Entry 7ZME (electron microscopy, 2.83 A resolution); this record covers chains 2 and 4 of the 26 polymer chains in the assembly.

# Chain 2
Name: NADH dehydrogenase subunit 2
From: Chaetomium thermophilum var. thermophilum DSM 1495
UniProt: G1DJ98 (G1DJ98_CHATD); numbering as in UniProt (aligned over 1-571)
Amino-acid sequence (571 residues; numbered 1 to 571; the number before each row is that of its first residue):
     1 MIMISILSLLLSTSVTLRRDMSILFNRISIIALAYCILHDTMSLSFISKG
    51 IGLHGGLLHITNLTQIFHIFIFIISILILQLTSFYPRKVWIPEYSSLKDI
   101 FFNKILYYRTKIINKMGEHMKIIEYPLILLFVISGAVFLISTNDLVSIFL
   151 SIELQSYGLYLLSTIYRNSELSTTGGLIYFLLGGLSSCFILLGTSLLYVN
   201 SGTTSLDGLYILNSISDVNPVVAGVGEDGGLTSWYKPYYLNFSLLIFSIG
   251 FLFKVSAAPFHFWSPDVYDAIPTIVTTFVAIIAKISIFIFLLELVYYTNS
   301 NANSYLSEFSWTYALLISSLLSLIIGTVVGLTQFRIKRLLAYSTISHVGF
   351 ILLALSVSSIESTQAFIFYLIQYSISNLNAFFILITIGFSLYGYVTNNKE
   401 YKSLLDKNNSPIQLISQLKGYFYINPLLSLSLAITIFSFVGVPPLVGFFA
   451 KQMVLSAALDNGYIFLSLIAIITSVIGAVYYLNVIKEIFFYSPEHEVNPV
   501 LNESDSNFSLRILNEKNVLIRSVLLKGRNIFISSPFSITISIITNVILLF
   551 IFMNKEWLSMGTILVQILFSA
Unresolved in the structure: 220-232
Residues lining bound ligands:
  - 1,2-Distearoyl-sn-glycerophosphoethanolamine (3PE), molecule 1: P259, F262, L321, I325
  - 1,2-Distearoyl-sn-glycerophosphoethanolamine (3PE), molecule 2: I324, I469, I476
  - 1,2-Distearoyl-sn-glycerophosphoethanolamine (3PE), molecule 3: F422, P426, L427, L430, L548
  - Lauryl Maltose Neopentyl Glycol (LMN): T41, M42, S43, L44, S45, F46, I47, N62, I66, I69, F70, I73, I371, M553, E556, W557, S559, M560, I563, L564, I567
  - 1,2-diacyl-sn-glycero-3-phosphocholine (PC1), molecule 1: A34, I37, L38, T41, I73, I76
  - 1,2-diacyl-sn-glycero-3-phosphocholine (PC1), molecule 2: L331, I472, V475, I476, V479, N483, K486, Y491

# Chain 4
Name: NADH-ubiquinone oxidoreductase chain 4
From: Chaetomium thermophilum var. thermophilum DSM 1495
Notes: EC 7.1.1.2
UniProt: G1DJA7 (G1DJA7_CHATD); residue numbers follow UniProt; this construct covers 1-542
Amino-acid sequence (542 residues; each row starts with the number of its first residue):
     1 MSLLYVLLIIPIIGIFLISTIDSFYPVTNTNIVLNKKFFRGFNDARQPIK
    51 YLYFSEGESFNIENKEDSFFNVSYYKKIALITTILNLIVSLIIYILFDFS
   101 NNQFQFIQENLDLSFYDIYLGVDGVSIYFVLLTTIIMPIALVSNWNSITN
   151 NIKSYLIIMLLLETLLLAVFLVLDVLLFYIFFESILPPLFILIGLFGSSN
   201 KVRASFYIFLYTLLGSLFLLLSILTMSSIVGTTYFDVLLKSSFEYTTQLF
   251 LFFGIFIAFAVKTPVWGLNSWLLRAHVESPLGGSIVLAAIVLKLSLYGVF
   301 RLILPILPQASLNLTYIVYAIGAITVLYASFSTLRTVDVKELIAYSSVAH
   351 AAIYLMGVFSNTIQGLEGAILLGLAHGFVSSGLFICAGGILYDRTGTRLI
   401 YFFRGLTQIMPLFSLFFFILCLGNAGTPLTLNFVGEFMSLYGTLERLPIA
   451 GMLASTSIIFSAAYSIYMYNRIAFGGSVSLYFIDCFRDLTKREFFILFTL
   501 VSFTVILGIYPSFVLDGLHYNISSVVYGIEPNASYLTQGGNL
Unresolved in the structure: 26-68, 538-542
Residues lining bound ligands:
  - 1,2-Distearoyl-sn-glycerophosphoethanolamine (3PE), molecule 1: L3, I88, L91, I92, I95, L96
  - 1,2-Distearoyl-sn-glycerophosphoethanolamine (3PE), molecule 2: I15, S19, N151, K153, S154, I157, I158, L161, P187, P188
  - 1,2-Distearoyl-sn-glycerophosphoethanolamine (3PE), molecule 3: L17, I21, Y74, K77, I81
  - 1,2-Distearoyl-sn-glycerophosphoethanolamine (3PE), molecule 4: I506, I509, Y510, F513
  - Lauryl Maltose Neopentyl Glycol (LMN): F218, L221, S222, T225, S228, I229, T246, T247, F250, L251, F253, G254, I257
  - 1,2-diacyl-sn-glycero-3-phosphocholine (PC1), molecule 1: Y128, L131, L132, I135, L374, F378, F503, I506, L507, F513, V514, D516
  - 1,2-diacyl-sn-glycero-3-phosphocholine (PC1), molecule 2: V202, R203, F206, Y207, L210, Y211, L214
  - 1,2-diacyl-sn-glycero-3-phosphocholine (PC1), molecule 3: L334, I459, F460, A463, Y467
  - 1,2-diacyl-sn-glycero-3-phosphocholine (PC1), molecule 4: T407, Q408, P411, S414, L415, F418, L422, T427, P428, L429, Y469, F474

# Interface between chain 2 and chain 4
Residue-residue contacts - 62 pairs, chain 2 then chain 4:
  F422(2) - N151(4)
  F422(2) - S154(4)
  Y423(2) - N151(4)
  Y423(2) - L195(4)
  F437(2) - P187(4)  hydrophobic
  F437(2) - F209(4)  hydrophobic
  V440(2) - L213(4)  hydrophobic
  V442(2) - E183(4)
  V442(2) - P187(4)
  V442(2) - F209(4)  hydrophobic
  P443(2) - I180(4)
  P443(2) - E183(4)
  P443(2) - S184(4)
  P444(2) - I180(4)  hydrophobic
  F448(2) - Y179(4)  hydrophobic
  F448(2) - I180(4)  hydrophobic
  F449(2) - Y116(4)
  F449(2) - I180(4)  hydrophobic
  Q452(2) - Y116(4)  hydrogen bond
  Q452(2) - L224(4)
  M453(2) - Y116(4)
  S456(2) - L224(4)
  L459(2) - L221(4)
  L459(2) - L224(4)  hydrophobic
  D460(2) - S228(4)
  L468(2) - L221(4)  hydrophobic
  I471(2) - L217(4)
  I471(2) - L221(4)  hydrophobic
  I472(2) - L214(4)  hydrophobic
  V475(2) - L210(4)
  V475(2) - L214(4)  hydrophobic
  V475(2) - L217(4)  hydrophobic
  A478(2) - L213(4)  hydrophobic
  V479(2) - F206(4)
  V479(2) - L210(4)  hydrophobic
  L482(2) - F190(4)  hydrophobic
  L482(2) - F206(4)  hydrophobic
  L482(2) - F209(4)  hydrophobic
  N483(2) - F206(4)
  I485(2) - F190(4)  hydrophobic
  K486(2) - V202(4)
  K486(2) - F206(4)
  F489(2) - I191(4)  hydrophobic
  F489(2) - L195(4)
  F490(2) - F190(4)  hydrophobic
  F490(2) - G194(4)
  F490(2) - K201(4)
  F490(2) - V202(4)  hydrophobic
  F490(2) - S205(4)
  Y491(2) - V202(4)
  I551(2) - Y116(4)
  F552(2) - I118(4)  hydrophobic
  N554(2) - S114(4)
  N554(2) - F115(4)  hydrogen bond (side chain-backbone)
  N554(2) - Y116(4)  hydrogen bond (side chain-backbone)
  K555(2) - L113(4)  hydrogen bond (side chain-backbone)
  K555(2) - S114(4)
  K555(2) - F115(4)
  L558(2) - F115(4)  hydrophobic
  L558(2) - Y116(4)  hydrophobic
  S559(2) - F115(4)
  T562(2) - F115(4)
Other interface residues (no listed pair), chain 2 (36 interface residues in all): L455, S474
Other interface residues (no listed pair), chain 4 (32 interface residues in all): L176, F218, L220, T225

# Overview
36 residues of chain 2 and 32 residues of chain 4 are in contact, with 4 hydrogen bonds. Polar contacts
include Q452(2)-Y116(4), N554(2)-F115(4) and N554(2)-Y116(4). One 1,2-diacyl-sn-glycero-3-phosphocholine
molecule and one 1,2-Distearoyl-sn-glycerophosphoethanolamine molecule are bound between chain 2 and chain 4.
Chain 2 is NADH dehydrogenase subunit 2 and chain 4 is NADH-ubiquinone oxidoreductase chain 4, both from
Chaetomium thermophilum var. thermophilum DSM 1495; the structure, CryoEM structure of mitochondrial complex I
from Chaetomium thermophilum (state 2) - membrane arm, was determined by electron microscopy, deposited
together with 7ZM7, 7ZM8, 7ZMB, 7ZMG and 7ZMH.
